2AI8 - chain A; structure by X-ray diffraction, 1.70 A resolution.

== Chain A ==
Protein: Peptide deformylase
Source organism: Escherichia coli
Notes: EC 3.5.1.88
Reference sequence: P0A6K3 (DEF_ECOLI); numbering as in UniProt (aligned over 1-168)
Amino-acid sequence (168 residues; each row starts with the number of its first residue):
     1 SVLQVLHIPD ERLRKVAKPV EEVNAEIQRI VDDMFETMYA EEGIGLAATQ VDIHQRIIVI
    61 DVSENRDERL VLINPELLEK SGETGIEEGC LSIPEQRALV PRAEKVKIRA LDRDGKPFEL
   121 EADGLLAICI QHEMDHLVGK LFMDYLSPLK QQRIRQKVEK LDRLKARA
Unresolved in the structure: 167-168
Bound ions: Ni2+: Cys90, His132, His136 (together with sb-485345)
Residues lining bound ligands: sb-485345 (SB7; [hydroxy(3-phenylpropyl)amino]methanol): Gly43, Ile44, Gly45, Leu46, Gln50, Ile86, Glu88, Gly89, Cys90, Leu91, Ser92, Arg97, Leu125, Ile128, Cys129, His132, Glu133, His136

== Overview ==
Ligands of chain A: sb-485345. Cys90, His132 and His136 form the Ni2+ site.
Chain A is Peptide deformylase (Escherichia coli); the structure, E.coli Polypeptide Deformylase complexed
with SB-485343, was determined by X-ray diffraction together with 2AI7, 2AI9, 2AIA and 2AIE from the same
study.
